PDB entry 8S09 | electron microscopy, 3.10 A resolution | chains X and 2 of the 14 polymer chains in the assembly

Chain X:
Molecule: 45-nt DNA strand
Sequence (45 nucleotides; row label = number of the first residue in the row):
     1 GCATGCATGC GCATGCATGC ATTATGCATG CATGCGCATG CATGC

Chain 2:
Molecule: DNA replication licensing factor MCM2
Organism: Homo sapiens
Notes: EC 3.6.4.12
UniProt: P49736 (MCM2_HUMAN); residues 1-904 here = UniProt positions 1-904
Chain sequence (904 residues; row label = number of the first residue in the row):
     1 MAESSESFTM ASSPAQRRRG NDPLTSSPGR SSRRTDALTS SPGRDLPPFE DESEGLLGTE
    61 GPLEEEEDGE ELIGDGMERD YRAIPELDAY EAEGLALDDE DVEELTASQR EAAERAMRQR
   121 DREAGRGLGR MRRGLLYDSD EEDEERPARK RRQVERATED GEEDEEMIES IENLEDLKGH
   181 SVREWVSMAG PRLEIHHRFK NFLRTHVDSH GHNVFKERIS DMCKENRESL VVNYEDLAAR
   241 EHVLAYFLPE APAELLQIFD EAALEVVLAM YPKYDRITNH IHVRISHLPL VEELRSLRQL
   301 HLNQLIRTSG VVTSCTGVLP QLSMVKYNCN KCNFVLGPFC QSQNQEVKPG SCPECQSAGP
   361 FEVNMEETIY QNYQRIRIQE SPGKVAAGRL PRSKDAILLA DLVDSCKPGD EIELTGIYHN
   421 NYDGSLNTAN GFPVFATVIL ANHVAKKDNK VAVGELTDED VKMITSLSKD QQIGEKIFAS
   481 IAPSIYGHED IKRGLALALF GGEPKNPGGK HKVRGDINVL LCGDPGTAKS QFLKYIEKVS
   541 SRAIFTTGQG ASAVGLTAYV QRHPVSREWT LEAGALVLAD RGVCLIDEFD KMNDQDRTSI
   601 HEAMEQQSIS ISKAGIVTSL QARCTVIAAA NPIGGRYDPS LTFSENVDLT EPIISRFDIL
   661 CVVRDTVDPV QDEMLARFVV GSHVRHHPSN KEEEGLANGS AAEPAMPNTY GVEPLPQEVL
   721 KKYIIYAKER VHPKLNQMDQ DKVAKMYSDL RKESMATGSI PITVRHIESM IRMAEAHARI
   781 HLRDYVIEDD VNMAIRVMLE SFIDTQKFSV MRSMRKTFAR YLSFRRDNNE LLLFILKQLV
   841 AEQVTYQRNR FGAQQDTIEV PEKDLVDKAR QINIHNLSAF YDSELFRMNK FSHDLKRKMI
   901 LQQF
Unresolved in the structure: 1-179, 447-457, 690-709, 903-904
Ion coordination: Zn2+: Cys-329, Cys-332, Cys-352, Cys-355; Mg2+: Ser-530 (together with ATP)
Ligand contacts:
  - ADP (adenosine-5'-diphosphate): His-511, Arg-656, Val-764, Arg-765, Glu-768
  - ATP (adenosine-5'-triphosphate): Ser-484, Ile-485, Tyr-486, Pro-525, Gly-526, Thr-527, Ala-528, Lys-529, Ser-530, Gln-531, Glu-588, Asn-631, Leu-675, Val-679
UniProt features mapped onto this chain:
  - zinc finger: Cys-329 to Cys-355 (C4-type)
  - motif: Ser-655 to Asp-658 (Arginine finger)
  - binding site (ADP): Ser-530, Gln-531
  - modified residue: Ala-2 (N-acetylalanine), Ser-12 (Phosphoserine), Ser-13 (Phosphoserine), Thr-25 (Phosphothreonine), Ser-26 (Phosphoserine), Ser-27 (Phosphoserine), Ser-32 (Phosphoserine), Thr-39 (Phosphothreonine), Ser-40 (Phosphoserine), Ser-41 (Phosphoserine), Ser-53 (Phosphoserine), Thr-59 (Phosphothreonine), Ser-108 (Phosphoserine), Tyr-137 (Phosphotyrosine), Ser-139 (Phosphoserine), Lys-216 (N6-acetyllysine), Ser-381 (Phosphoserine), Ser-484 (Phosphoserine)
  - cross-link: Lys-178 (Glycyl lysine isopeptide (Lys-Gly) (interchain with G-Cter in SUMO2))
  - natural variant: Arg-44 (R44C: In DFNA70)
  - mutagenesis: Ser-27 (S27A: Impairs ATPase activity of the MCM-2-7 complex and reduces phosphorylation by the CDC7-DBF4 complex; when associated with A-41 and A-139), Ser-41 (S41A: Impairs ATPase activity of the MCM-2-7 complex and reduces phosphorylation by the CDC7-DBF4 complex; when associated with A-27 and A-139), Tyr-81 to Tyr-90 (Loss of interaction with DNAJC9), Ser-108 (S108A: Reduces phosphorylation by ATR), Ser-139 (S139A: Impairs ATPase activity of the MCM-2-7 complex and reduces phosphorylation by the CDC7-DBF4 complex; when associated with A-27 and A-41)

How chain X and chain 2 interact:
Pairs across the interface (6):
  DA24(X) / Lys-331(2)  salt bridge to the phosphate
  DA24(X) / Ala-358(2)  phosphate contact
  DT25(X) / Ala-358(2)  phosphate contact
  DT25(X) / Pro-360(2)  phosphate contact
  DG26(X) / Lys-348(2)  salt bridge to the phosphate
  DG34(X) / Arg-562(2)  phosphate contact
Interface residues without a listed pair, chain X (6 interface residues in all): DT33, DC35
Interface residues without a listed pair, chain 2 (7 interface residues in all): Gly-359, Pro-564

In short:
6 residues of chain X and 7 residues of chain 2 are in contact, with 2 salt bridges. Polar pairs include
DA24(X)/Lys-331(2) and DG26(X)/Lys-348(2). Chain 2 binds ATP and ADP.
Chain X is a 45-nt DNA strand and chain 2 is DNA replication licensing factor MCM2 (Homo sapiens); the
structure, H. sapiens MCM2-7 double hexamer bound to double stranded DNA, was determined by electron
microscopy (same publication as 8S0A, 8S0B, 8S0C, 8S0D, 8S0E and 8S0F).
